Entry 5Z20 (X-ray diffraction, 2.20 A resolution); this record covers chains C and D of the 4 polymer chains in the assembly.

Chain C (and D):
Molecule: D-lactate dehydrogenase (Fermentative)
Organism: Pseudomonas aeruginosa
Notes: EC 1.1.1.28; chain D of this document is another copy of the same molecule, construct and numbering; everything in this record applies to it too
Reference sequence: Q9I530 (Q9I530_PSEAE); residues 1-329 here = UniProt positions 1-329
Amino-acid sequence (345 residues; each row starts with the number of its first residue; numbers below 1 keep their minus sign (Met-15 is residue -15)):
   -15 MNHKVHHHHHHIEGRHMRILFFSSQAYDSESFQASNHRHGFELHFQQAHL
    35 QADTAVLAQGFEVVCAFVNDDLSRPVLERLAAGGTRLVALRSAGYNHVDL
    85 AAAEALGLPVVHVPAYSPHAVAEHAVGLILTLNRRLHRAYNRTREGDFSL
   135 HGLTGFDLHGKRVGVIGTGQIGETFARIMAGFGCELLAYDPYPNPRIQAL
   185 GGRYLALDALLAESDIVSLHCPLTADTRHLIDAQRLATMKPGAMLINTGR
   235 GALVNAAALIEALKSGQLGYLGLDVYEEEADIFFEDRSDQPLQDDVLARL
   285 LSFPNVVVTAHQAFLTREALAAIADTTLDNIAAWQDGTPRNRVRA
Not modelled in the structure: -15 to -1 (chain D: -15 to -1, 329)
Sequence notes: expression tag (-15 to 0)
Small-molecule neighbours:
  - NADH (NAI; 1,4-dihydronicotinamide adenine dinucleotide): Ala77, Gly78, Pro98, Tyr100, Val105, Ile150, Gly151, Thr152, Gly153, Gln154, Ile155, Gly156, Tyr173, Asp174, Pro175, Tyr176, His204, Cys205, Pro206, Asp210, Thr211, Thr232, Gly233, Arg234, Asp258, Val259, His295, Ala297, Phe298
  - oxamic acid (OXM): Phe51, Val52, Ser76, Ala77, Gly78, Tyr100, Arg234, His295, Phe298

Interface between chain C and chain D:
Residue-residue contacts - 124 pairs, chain C then chain D:
  Tyr11(C) - Leu134(D)
  Ser101(C) - Asp141(D)  hydrogen bond
  His103(C) - His143(D)
  Ala104(C) - Arg118(D)  hydrogen bond (backbone-side chain)
  Ala104(C) - Asp141(D)
  Glu107(C) - Leu114(D)
  Glu107(C) - Phe140(D)
  Glu107(C) - Asp141(D)
  Glu107(C) - Leu142(D)  hydrogen bond (side chain-backbone)
  Glu107(C) - His143(D)  hydrogen bond (side chain-backbone)
  Glu107(C) - Phe166(D)
  His108(C) - Arg118(D)
  His108(C) - Leu120(D)
  Val110(C) - Leu114(D)  hydrophobic
  Val110(C) - Phe166(D)  hydrophobic
  Gly111(C) - Leu114(D)
  Gly111(C) - Leu120(D)
  Leu114(C) - Glu107(D)
  Leu114(C) - Val110(D)  hydrophobic
  Leu114(C) - Gly111(D)
  Thr115(C) - Leu120(D)
  Arg118(C) - Ala104(D)  hydrogen bond (side chain-backbone)
  Arg118(C) - His108(D)
  Arg118(C) - Gln296(D)  hydrogen bond (backbone-side chain)
  Arg118(C) - Ala297(D)  hydrogen bond (side chain-backbone)
  Arg118(C) - Leu299(D)
  Arg118(C) - Thr300(D)
  Leu120(C) - His108(D)
  Leu120(C) - Gly111(D)
  Leu120(C) - Thr115(D)
  His121(C) - Tyr124(D)
  Ala123(C) - Thr293(D)
  Ala123(C) - Gln296(D)
  Tyr124(C) - His121(D)
  Tyr124(C) - Val290(D)
  Asn125(C) - Asn125(D)  hydrogen bond
  Thr127(C) - Leu285(D)
  Thr127(C) - Val292(D)  hydrogen bond (side chain-backbone)
  Arg128(C) - Leu285(D)  hydrogen bond (side chain-backbone)
  Arg128(C) - Ser286(D)  hydrogen bond (side chain-backbone)
  Arg128(C) - Phe287(D)  hydrogen bond (side chain-backbone)
  Glu129(C) - Ser272(D)
  Gly130(C) - Arg271(D)  hydrogen bond (backbone-backbone)
  Gly130(C) - Ser272(D)  hydrogen bond (backbone-backbone)
  Asp131(C) - Asp270(D)
  Phe132(C) - Ile266(D)
  Phe132(C) - Phe267(D)  hydrophobic
  Phe132(C) - Phe268(D)  hydrogen bond (backbone-backbone)
  Phe132(C) - Glu269(D)  hydrogen bond (backbone-backbone)
  Phe132(C) - Leu281(D)  hydrophobic
  Phe132(C) - Ala294(D)
  Ser133(C) - Glu269(D)
  Ser133(C) - Asp270(D)
  Leu134(C) - Tyr11(D)
  Leu134(C) - Phe268(D)  hydrophobic
  Leu134(C) - Ala294(D)
  Leu134(C) - Gln296(D)
  Leu137(C) - Gln296(D)
  Leu137(C) - Leu299(D)
  Thr138(C) - Leu299(D)
  Thr138(C) - Thr300(D)
  Thr138(C) - Arg301(D)
  Thr138(C) - Leu304(D)
  Gly139(C) - Leu299(D)  hydrogen bond (backbone-backbone)
  Gly139(C) - Thr300(D)
  Gly139(C) - Arg301(D)  hydrogen bond (backbone-backbone)
  Phe140(C) - Glu107(D)
  Phe140(C) - Thr300(D)
  Phe140(C) - Glu302(D)
  Asp141(C) - Ser101(D)  hydrogen bond
  Asp141(C) - Ala104(D)
  Asp141(C) - Glu107(D)
  Asp141(C) - Thr300(D)  hydrogen bond
  Asp141(C) - Glu302(D)  hydrogen bond (backbone-side chain)
  Leu142(C) - Glu107(D)  hydrogen bond (backbone-side chain)
  His143(C) - His103(D)
  His143(C) - Glu107(D)  hydrogen bond (backbone-side chain)
  Lys145(C) - Glu302(D)  salt bridge
  Ile162(C) - Gly165(D)
  Ile162(C) - Phe166(D)  hydrophobic
  Gly165(C) - Ile162(D)
  Phe166(C) - Glu107(D)
  Phe166(C) - Ile162(D)  hydrophobic
  Ile266(C) - Phe132(D)  hydrophobic
  Phe267(C) - Phe132(D)  hydrophobic
  Phe268(C) - Phe132(D)  hydrogen bond (backbone-backbone)
  Phe268(C) - Ser133(D)
  Phe268(C) - Leu134(D)  hydrophobic
  Glu269(C) - Phe132(D)  hydrogen bond (backbone-backbone)
  Glu269(C) - Ser133(D)
  Asp270(C) - Asp131(D)
  Arg271(C) - Gly130(D)  hydrogen bond (backbone-backbone)
  Ser272(C) - Glu129(D)
  Ser272(C) - Gly130(D)  hydrogen bond (backbone-backbone)
  Leu281(C) - Phe132(D)  hydrophobic
  Leu285(C) - Thr127(D)
  Leu285(C) - Arg128(D)  hydrogen bond (backbone-side chain)
  Ser286(C) - Arg128(D)
  Phe287(C) - Arg128(D)
  Val290(C) - Tyr124(D)
  Val292(C) - Thr127(D)  hydrogen bond (backbone-side chain)
  Thr293(C) - Ala123(D)
  Ala294(C) - Phe132(D)
  Ala294(C) - Leu134(D)
  Gln296(C) - Arg118(D)  hydrogen bond (backbone-side chain)
  Gln296(C) - Ala123(D)
  Gln296(C) - Leu134(D)
  Gln296(C) - Leu137(D)
  Ala297(C) - Arg118(D)  hydrogen bond (backbone-side chain)
  Leu299(C) - Arg118(D)
  Leu299(C) - Leu137(D)
  Leu299(C) - Thr138(D)
  Leu299(C) - Gly139(D)  hydrogen bond (backbone-backbone)
  Thr300(C) - Arg118(D)
  Thr300(C) - Thr138(D)
  Thr300(C) - Gly139(D)
  Thr300(C) - Phe140(D)
  Thr300(C) - Asp141(D)  hydrogen bond
  Arg301(C) - Thr138(D)
  Arg301(C) - Gly139(D)  hydrogen bond (backbone-backbone)
  Glu302(C) - Phe140(D)
  Glu302(C) - Asp141(D)  hydrogen bond (side chain-backbone)
  Glu302(C) - Lys145(D)  salt bridge
  Leu304(C) - Thr138(D)
Interface residues without a listed pair, chain C (63 interface residues in all): Leu112, Arg161, Leu276, Val291, His295, Phe298
Interface residues without a listed pair, chain D (64 interface residues in all): Leu112, Arg161, Leu276, Pro288, Val291, His295, Phe298

Overview:
63 residues of chain C face 64 of chain D across their interface; the contacts include 35 hydrogen bonds and 2
salt bridges. Among the polar pairs are Lys145(C)-Glu302(D), Ser101(C)-Asp141(D) and Ala104(C)-Arg118(D).
Chain C binds NADH and oxamic acid.
Both chains are D-lactate dehydrogenase (Fermentative) (Pseudomonas aeruginosa). Entry 5Z20 (The ternary
structure of D-lactate dehydrogenase from Pseudomonas aeruginosa with NADH and oxamate) was determined by
X-ray diffraction together with 5Z1Z, 5Z21, 6ABI and 6ABJ from the same study.
